3GQP - chains A and C of the 4 polymer chains in the assembly; structure by X-ray diffraction, 2.00 A resolution.

[Chain A (and C)]
Molecule: Hemoglobin subunit alpha
Source organism: Felis silvestris catus
Notes: chain C of this document is another copy of the same molecule, construct and numbering; everything in this record applies to it too
UniProt: P07405 (HBA_FELCA); residues 1-141 here = UniProt positions 1-141
Amino-acid sequence (141 residues; numbered 1 to 141; the number before each row is that of its first residue):
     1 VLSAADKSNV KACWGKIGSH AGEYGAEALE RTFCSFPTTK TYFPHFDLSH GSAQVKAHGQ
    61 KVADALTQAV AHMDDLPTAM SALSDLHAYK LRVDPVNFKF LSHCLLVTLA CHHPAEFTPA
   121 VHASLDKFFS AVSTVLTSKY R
UniProt features mapped onto this chain:
  - binding site (O2): H58
  - binding site (heme b): H87
  - modified residue: S3 (Phosphoserine), K7 (N6-succinyllysine), K11 (N6-succinyllysine), K16 (N6-acetyllysine), Y24 (Phosphotyrosine), S35 (Phosphoserine), K40 (N6-succinyllysine), S49 (Phosphoserine), S102 (Phosphoserine), T108 (Phosphothreonine), S124 (Phosphoserine), T134 (Phosphothreonine), T137 (Phosphothreonine), S138 (Phosphoserine)
Metal / ion sites: heme Fe near H87 (its only coordinating residue here)
Residues lining bound ligands: heme (HEM): T39, Y42, F43, H45, F46, H58, K61, V62, A65, L66, M80, L83, L86, H87, L91, V93, N97, F98, L101, V132, L136

[How chain A and chain C interact]
Residue-residue contacts - 9 pairs, chain A then chain C:
  V1(A) with R141(C), hydrogen bond (backbone-backbone)
  D126(A) with R141(C), salt bridge
  K127(A) with R141(C)
  S130(A) with Y140(C), hydrogen bond (backbone-side chain)
  A131(A) with Y140(C)
  T134(A) with Y140(C)
  R141(A) with V1(C); A123(C), hydrogen bond (side chain-backbone); K127(C), hydrogen bond (backbone-side chain)
Other interface residues (no listed pair), chain A (8 interface residues in all): A123

[Overview]
8 residues of chain A face 5 of chain C across their interface; the contacts include 4 hydrogen bonds and 1
salt bridge. Polar pairs include D126(A)-R141(C), S130(A)-Y140(C) and R141(A)-A123(C). Bound to chain A: heme.
Chain A and chain C are both Hemoglobin subunit alpha (Felis silvestris catus); the structure, Crystal
structure determination of cat (Felis silvestris catus) hemoglobin at 2.0 angstrom resolution, was determined
by X-ray diffraction.
